PDB entry 8U4E | electron microscopy, 4.20 A resolution (low resolution: residue-level contacts below are approximate; hydrogen-bond / salt-bridge calls are withheld) | chains B and D of the 5 polymer chains in the assembly

Chain B:
Molecule: Insulin receptor
Source organism: Homo sapiens
Reference sequence: P06213 (INSR_HUMAN); residues -26 to 1355 here correspond to UniProt positions 1-1382 (UniProt number = residue number + 27)
Amino-acid sequence (1382 residues; numbered -26 to 1355; the number before each row is that of its first residue; numbers below 1 keep their minus sign (Met-26 is residue -26)):
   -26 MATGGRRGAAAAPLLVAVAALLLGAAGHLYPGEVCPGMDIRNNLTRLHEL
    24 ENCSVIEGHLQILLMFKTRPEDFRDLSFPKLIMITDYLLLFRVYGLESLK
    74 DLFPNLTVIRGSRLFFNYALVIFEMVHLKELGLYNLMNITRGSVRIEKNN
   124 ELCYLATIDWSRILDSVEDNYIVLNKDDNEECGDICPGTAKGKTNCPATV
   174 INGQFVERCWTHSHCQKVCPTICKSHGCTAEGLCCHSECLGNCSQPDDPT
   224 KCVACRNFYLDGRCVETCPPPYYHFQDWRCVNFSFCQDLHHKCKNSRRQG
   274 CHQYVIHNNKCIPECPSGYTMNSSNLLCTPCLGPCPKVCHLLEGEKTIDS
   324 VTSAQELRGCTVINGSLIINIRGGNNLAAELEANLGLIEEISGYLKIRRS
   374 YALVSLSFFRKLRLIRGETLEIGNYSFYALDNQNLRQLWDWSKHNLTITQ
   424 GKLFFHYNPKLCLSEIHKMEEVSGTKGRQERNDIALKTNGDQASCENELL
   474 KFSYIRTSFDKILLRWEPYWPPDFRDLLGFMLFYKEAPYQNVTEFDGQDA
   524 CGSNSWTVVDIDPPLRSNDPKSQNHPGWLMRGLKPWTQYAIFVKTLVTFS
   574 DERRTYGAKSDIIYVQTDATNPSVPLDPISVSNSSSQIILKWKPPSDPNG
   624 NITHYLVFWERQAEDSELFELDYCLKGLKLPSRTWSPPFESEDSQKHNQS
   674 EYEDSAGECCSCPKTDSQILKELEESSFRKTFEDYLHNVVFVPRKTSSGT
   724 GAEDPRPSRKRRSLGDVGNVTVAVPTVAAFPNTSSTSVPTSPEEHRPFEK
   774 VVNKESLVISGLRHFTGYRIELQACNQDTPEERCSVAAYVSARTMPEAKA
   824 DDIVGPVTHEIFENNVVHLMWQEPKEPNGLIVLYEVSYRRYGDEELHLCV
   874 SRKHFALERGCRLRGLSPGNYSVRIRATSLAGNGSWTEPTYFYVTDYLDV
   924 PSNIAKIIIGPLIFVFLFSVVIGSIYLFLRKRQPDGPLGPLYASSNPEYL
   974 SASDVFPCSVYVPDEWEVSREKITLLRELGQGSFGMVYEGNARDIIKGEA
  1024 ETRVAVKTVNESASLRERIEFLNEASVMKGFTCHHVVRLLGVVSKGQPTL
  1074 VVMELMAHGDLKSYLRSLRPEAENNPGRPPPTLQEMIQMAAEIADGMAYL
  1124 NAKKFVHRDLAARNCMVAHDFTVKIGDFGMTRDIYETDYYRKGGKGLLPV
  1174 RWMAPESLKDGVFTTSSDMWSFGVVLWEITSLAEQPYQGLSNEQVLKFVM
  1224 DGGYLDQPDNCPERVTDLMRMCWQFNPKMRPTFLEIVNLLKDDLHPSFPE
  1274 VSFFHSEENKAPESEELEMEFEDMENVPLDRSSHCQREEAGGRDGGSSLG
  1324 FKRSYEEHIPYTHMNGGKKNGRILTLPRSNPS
Unresolved in the structure: -26 to 0, 162-167, 519-527, 540-545, 657-698, 719-767, 918-1355
Swiss-Prot annotation at these positions:
  - region: Glu706 to Phe714 (Insulin-binding), Tyr972 (Important for interaction with IRS1, SHC1 and STAT5B), Tyr1334 to Met1337 (PIK3R1-binding)
  - active site: Asp1132 (Proton donor/acceptor)
  - binding site (ATP): Ser1006, Lys1030, Glu1077 to Asp1083, Arg1136, Asn1137, Asp1150
  - site: Phe39 (Insulin-binding)
  - modified residue: Ser373 (Phosphoserine), Tyr374 (Phosphotyrosine), Ser380 (Phosphoserine), Tyr965 (Phosphotyrosine), Tyr972 (Phosphotyrosine), Tyr984 (Phosphotyrosine), Cys1056 (S-nitrosocysteine), Tyr1158 (Phosphotyrosine), Tyr1162 (Phosphotyrosine), Tyr1163 (Phosphotyrosine), Tyr1328 (Phosphotyrosine), Tyr1334 (Phosphotyrosine)
  - glycosylation (N-linked (GlcNAc...) asparagine): Asn16, Asn25, Asn78, Asn111, Asn215, Asn255, Asn295, Asn337, Asn397, Asn418, Asn514, Asn606, Asn624, Asn671, Asn742, Asn755, Asn893, Asn906
  - cross-link: Lys1052 (Glycyl lysine isopeptide (Lys-Gly) (interchain with G-Cter in ubiquitin))
Cystine bridges: Cys8-Cys26, Cys126-Cys155, Cys159-Cys182, Cys169-Cys188, Cys192-Cys201, Cys196-Cys207, Cys208-Cys216, Cys212-Cys225, Cys228-Cys237, Cys241-Cys253, Cys259-Cys284, Cys266-Cys274, Cys288-Cys301, Cys312-Cys333, Cys435-Cys468, Cys647-Cys872, Cys798-Cys807
Reported in the primary citation:
  - mutagenesis - E316A, E318A, D322A: unchanged signaling in response to IGF2
  - mutagenesis - E316A/E318A/D322A, K484E/L552A, R539A: decreased signaling in response to IGF2
  - mutagenesis - E316A/E318A/D322A, R539A: unchanged signaling in response to insulin
  - mutagenesis - N594A, N594E, N594R: increased signaling in response to IGF2
  - mutagenesis - N594A, N594E, N594R: increased signaling in response to insulin

Chain D:
Molecule: Insulin-like growth factor II
Source organism: Homo sapiens
Reference sequence: P01344 (IGF2_HUMAN); residues -23 to 156 here correspond to UniProt positions 1-180 (UniProt number = residue number + 24)
Amino-acid sequence (180 residues; numbered -23 to 156; the number before each row is that of its first residue; numbers below 1 keep their minus sign (Met-23 is residue -23)):
   -23 MGIPMGKSMLVLLTFLAFASCCIAAYRPSETLCGGELVDTLQFVCGDRGF
    27 YFSRPASRVSRRSRGIVEECCFRSCDLALLETYCATPAKSERDVSTPPTV
    77 LPDNFPRYPVGKFFQYDTWKQSTQRLRRGLPALLRARRGHVLAKELEAFR
   127 EAKRHRPLIALPTQDPAHGGAPPEMASNRK
Unresolved in the structure: -23 to 5, 33-36, 64-156
Swiss-Prot annotation at these positions:
  - region: Ala1 to Phe28 (B), Ser29 to Arg40 (C), Gly41 to Ala61 (A), Thr62 to Glu67 (D)
  - site (Important for interaction with integrin): Arg24, Arg34, Arg37, Arg38
  - glycosylation (O-linked (GalNAc...) threonine): Thr72, Thr75, Thr139
Cystine bridges: Cys9-Cys47, Cys21-Cys60, Cys46-Cys51
Reported in the primary citation:
  - mutagenesis - R37A/R38A: decreased signaling in response to IR
  - mutagenesis - E12A, E12A/R37A/R38A, V43E: decreased signaling with Insulin receptor (chain B)
  - mutagenesis - F19A/L53A, R37A, R37A/R38A, R38A: unchanged signaling with Insulin receptor (chain B)
  - mutagenesis - F19A/L53A, R37A/R38A: decreased co-localization with Insulin receptor (chain B)
  - mutagenesis - R30A: increased signaling with Insulin receptor (chain B)
  - mutagenesis - R30A: increased binding to IR-B
  - mutagenesis - R30A: increased binding to IR-A
  - mutagenesis - F19A/L53A, R37A/R38A, V43E: decreased growth in response to cell viability and growth

Interface between chain B and chain D:
Residue-residue contacts (15):
  Asp12(B) - Phe28(D)
  Arg14(B) - Phe28(D)
  Asn15(B) - Gly25(D)
  Asn15(B) - Phe26(D)
  Leu37(B) - Phe26(D)
  Phe39(B) - Gln18(D)
  Arg65(B) - Gly11(D)
  Arg65(B) - Val14(D)
  Arg65(B) - Asp15(D)
  Gln272(B) - Arg30(D)
  Gln272(B) - Ala32(D)
  Gly273(B) - Arg30(D)
  Glu316(B) - Arg38(D)
  Thr325(B) - Arg37(D)
  Ser326(B) - Arg37(D)
Also at the interface, not in a pair above, chain B (13 interface residues in all): Phe64, Leu315
Also at the interface, not in a pair above, chain D (13 interface residues in all): Tyr27, Ser39
From the paper, about this interface:
  - hot spots on chain D (mutagenesis) - R30A: increased binding to IR-B

Overview:
Chain B and chain D each contribute 13 residues to their interface. From the paper: E316A/E318A/D322A,
K484E/L552A and R539A of chain B reduce signaling in response to IGF2; N594A, N594E and N594R of chain B
increase signaling in response to IGF2; 17 substitutions were tested in all.
Chain B is Insulin receptor and chain D is Insulin-like growth factor II, both from Homo sapiens; the
structure, Cryo-EM structure of long form insulin receptor (IR-B) with three IGF2 bound, asymmetric
conformation, was determined by electron microscopy together with 8U4B, 8U4C, 8VJB and 8VJC from the same
study.
